Entry 1E14 (X-ray diffraction, 2.70 A resolution); this record covers chains L and M of the 3 polymer chains in the assembly.

# Chain L
Protein: Reaction center protein L chain
From: Rhodobacter sphaeroides
Reference sequence: P0C0Y8 (RCEL_RHOSH); residues 1-281 here correspond to UniProt positions 2-282 (UniProt number = residue number + 1)
Sequence (281 residues; each row starts with the number of its first residue):
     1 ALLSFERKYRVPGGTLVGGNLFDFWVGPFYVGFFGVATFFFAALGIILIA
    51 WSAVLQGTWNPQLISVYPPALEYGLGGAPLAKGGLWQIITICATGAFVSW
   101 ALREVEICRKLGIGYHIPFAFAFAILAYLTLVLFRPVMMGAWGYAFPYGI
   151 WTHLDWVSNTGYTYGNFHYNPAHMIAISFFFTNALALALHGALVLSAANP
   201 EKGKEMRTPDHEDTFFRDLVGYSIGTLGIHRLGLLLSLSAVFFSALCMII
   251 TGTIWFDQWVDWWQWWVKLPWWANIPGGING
Bound ions: bacteriochlorophyll a Mg site 1 near His-153 (its only coordinating residue here); bacteriochlorophyll a Mg site 2 near His-173 (its only coordinating residue here); Fe ion: His-190, His-230 (shared with His-219(M), Glu-234(M), His-266(M) of chain M)
Ligand contacts:
  - bacteriochlorophyll a (BCL), molecule 1: Ile-46, Ile-49, Tyr-128, Leu-131, Phe-146, Ile-150, Trp-151, His-153, Leu-154, Trp-156, Val-157
  - bacteriochlorophyll a (BCL), molecule 2: Phe-97, Phe-121, Ala-124, Ile-125, Ala-127, Tyr-128, Leu-131, Trp-156, Val-157, Ser-158, Thr-160, Gly-161, Tyr-162, Asn-166, Phe-167, His-168, His-173, Ala-176, Ile-177, Phe-180, Phe-181, Val-241, Ser-244, Ala-245, Cys-247, Met-248
  - bacteriochlorophyll a (BCL), molecule 3: Val-157, Tyr-162, His-168, Phe-181
  - bacteriochlorophyll a (BCL), molecule 4: His-168, Met-174, Ile-177, Ser-178, Phe-181, Thr-182, Leu-185
  - bacteriopheophytin a (BPH), molecule 1: Phe-41, Ala-42, Gly-45, Ile-49, Ile-89, Cys-92, Ala-93, Ala-96, Phe-97, Trp-100, Glu-104, Ile-117, Ala-120, Phe-121, Ala-124, Tyr-128, Phe-146, Tyr-148, Gly-149, Ile-150, His-153, Phe-180, Ser-237, Leu-238, Val-241
  - bacteriopheophytin a (BPH), molecule 2: Phe-181, Ala-184, Leu-185, Ala-188, Leu-189, Phe-216, Leu-219, Val-220
  - ubiquinone-10 (U10), molecule 1: Val-26, Phe-29, Tyr-30, Val-31, Gly-35, Thr-38, Phe-39, Trp-100, Arg-103
  - ubiquinone-10 (U10), molecule 2: Met-174, Ile-175, Ser-178, Phe-179, Thr-182, Leu-185, Ala-186, Leu-189, His-190, Leu-193, Val-194, Pro-209, Glu-212, Asp-213, Phe-216, Tyr-222, Ser-223, Ile-224, Gly-225, Thr-226, Ile-229, Leu-232, Leu-236, Trp-263

# Chain M
Protein: Reaction center protein M chain
From: Rhodobacter sphaeroides
Reference sequence: P0C0Y9 (RCEM_RHOSH); residues 1-307 here correspond to UniProt positions 2-308 (UniProt number = residue number + 1)
Sequence (307 residues; numbered 1 to 307; the number before each row is that of its first residue):
     1 AEYQNIFSQVQVRGPADLGMTEDVNLANRSGVGPFSTLLGWFGNAQLGPI
    51 YLGSLGVLSLFSGLMWFFTIGIWFWYQAGWNPAVFLRDLFFFSLEPPAPE
   101 YGLSFAAPLKEGGLWLIASFFMFVAVWSWWGRTYLRAQALGMGKHTAWAF
   151 LSAIWLWMVLGFIRPILMGSWSEAVPYGIFSHLDWTNNFSLVHGNLRYNP
   201 FHDLSIAFLYGSALLFAMHGATILAVSRFGGERELEQIADRGTAAERAAL
   251 FWRWTMGFNATMEGIHRWAIWMAVLVTLTGGIGILLSGTVVDNWYVWGQN
   301 HGMAPLN
Unresolved in the structure: 304-307
Sequence notes: conflict Arg-197 (Phe198 in P0C0Y9), Asp-203 (Gly204 in P0C0Y9)
Bound ions: bacteriochlorophyll a Mg site 1 near His-182 (its only coordinating residue here); bacteriochlorophyll a Mg site 2 near His-202 (its only coordinating residue here); Fe ion: His-219, Glu-234, His-266 (shared with His-190(L), His-230(L) of chain L)
Ligand contacts:
  - bacteriochlorophyll a (BCL), molecule 1: Trp-66, Met-122, Val-126, Phe-150, Ala-153, Ile-154, Leu-156, Trp-157, Leu-160, Trp-185, Thr-186, Asn-187, Phe-189, Ser-190, Leu-196, Arg-197, His-202, Ser-205, Ile-206, Leu-209, Tyr-210, Val-276, Thr-277, Gly-280, Gly-281, Gly-283, Ile-284
  - bacteriochlorophyll a (BCL), molecule 2: Phe-67, Leu-89, Met-122, Trp-157, Leu-160, Val-175, Ile-179, His-182, Leu-183, Trp-185, Thr-186
  - bacteriochlorophyll a (BCL), molecule 3: Thr-186, Leu-209, Tyr-210
  - bacteriochlorophyll a (BCL), molecule 4: Arg-197, Asp-203, Ile-206, Ala-207, Tyr-210, Gly-211, Leu-214
  - bacteriopheophytin a (BPH), molecule 1: Ser-59, Leu-60, Gly-63, Leu-64, Trp-66, Phe-67, Ala-125, Val-126, Trp-129, Thr-133, Thr-146, Ala-149, Phe-150, Ala-153, Ala-273, Val-274, Thr-277
  - bacteriopheophytin a (BPH), molecule 2: Tyr-210, Ala-213, Leu-214, Ala-217, Met-218, Trp-252, Thr-255, Met-256
  - speroidenone (SPN): Trp-66, Phe-67, Phe-68, Ile-70, Gly-71, Phe-74, Trp-75, Phe-85, Leu-89, Phe-105, Trp-115, Leu-116, Ser-119, Phe-120, Met-122, Phe-123, Trp-157, Met-158, Leu-160, Gly-161, Phe-162, Trp-171, Val-175, Tyr-177, Gly-178, Ile-179, His-182
  - ubiquinone-10 (U10): Leu-214, Leu-215, Met-218, His-219, Thr-222, Ile-223, Ala-245, Ala-248, Ala-249, Trp-252, Met-256, Phe-258, Asn-259, Ala-260, Thr-261, Met-262, Ile-265, Trp-268, Met-272

# How chain L and chain M interact
Residue-residue contacts (212):
  Ala-1(L) / Arg-253(M)  hydrogen bond (backbone-side chain)
  Leu-2(L) / Arg-253(M)
  Leu-3(L) / Leu-250(M)  hydrophobic
  Leu-3(L) / Arg-253(M)
  Leu-3(L) / Asn-259(M)
  Phe-5(L) / Arg-241(M)
  Phe-5(L) / Glu-246(M)
  Glu-6(L) / Leu-250(M)
  Glu-6(L) / Arg-253(M)  salt bridge
  Glu-6(L) / Trp-254(M)  hydrogen bond
  Lys-8(L) / Glu-246(M)  salt bridge
  Tyr-9(L) / Thr-243(M)  hydrogen bond
  Tyr-9(L) / Glu-246(M)  hydrogen bond
  Tyr-9(L) / Leu-250(M)  hydrophobic
  Tyr-9(L) / Trp-254(M)
  Arg-10(L) / Trp-254(M)
  Trp-25(L) / Trp-254(M)
  Pro-28(L) / Arg-253(M)
  Pro-28(L) / Trp-254(M)
  Pro-28(L) / Gly-257(M)
  Phe-29(L) / Trp-254(M)
  Phe-29(L) / Met-256(M)
  Phe-29(L) / Gly-257(M)
  Tyr-30(L) / Trp-254(M)  hydrogen bond (backbone-backbone)
  Trp-100(L) / Thr-255(M)
  Arg-103(L) / Trp-254(M)  hydrogen bond (side chain-backbone)
  Arg-103(L) / Thr-255(M)  hydrogen bond (side chain-backbone)
  Glu-104(L) / Phe-251(M)
  Glu-104(L) / Thr-255(M)
  Ile-107(L) / Phe-251(M)  hydrophobic
  Ile-107(L) / Trp-254(M)
  Ile-107(L) / Thr-255(M)
  Cys-108(L) / Phe-251(M)  hydrophobic
  Lys-110(L) / Trp-254(M)
  Leu-111(L) / Arg-247(M)  hydrogen bond (backbone-side chain)
  Leu-111(L) / Leu-250(M)
  Leu-111(L) / Phe-251(M)  hydrophobic
  Leu-111(L) / Trp-254(M)  hydrophobic
  Gly-112(L) / Arg-228(M)  hydrogen bond (backbone-side chain)
  Gly-112(L) / Phe-229(M)
  Ile-113(L) / Ala-225(M)
  Ile-113(L) / Val-226(M)  hydrophobic
  Ile-113(L) / Arg-228(M)
  Ile-113(L) / Phe-229(M)  hydrophobic
  Gly-114(L) / Ala-225(M)  hydrogen bond (backbone-backbone)
  Gly-114(L) / Arg-228(M)
  Tyr-115(L) / Glu-2(M)
  His-116(L) / Gln-4(M)  hydrogen bond (side chain-backbone)
  His-116(L) / Ala-221(M)
  His-116(L) / Leu-224(M)
  His-116(L) / Ala-225(M)
  Ile-117(L) / Ala-221(M)  hydrophobic
  Ile-117(L) / Thr-222(M)
  Ile-117(L) / Phe-251(M)  hydrophobic
  Ile-117(L) / Trp-252(M)  hydrophobic
  Trp-151(L) / Arg-197(M)
  Trp-151(L) / Tyr-198(M)  hydrophobic
  Trp-151(L) / Asp-203(M)
  Leu-154(L) / Arg-197(M)
  Ser-158(L) / Arg-197(M)
  Tyr-162(L) / Asn-187(M)  hydrogen bond
  Tyr-162(L) / Leu-191(M)
  Asn-166(L) / Leu-183(M)
  Asn-166(L) / Asn-187(M)
  His-168(L) / Leu-183(M)  hydrogen bond (side chain-backbone)
  His-168(L) / Thr-186(M)
  His-168(L) / Asn-187(M)
  Tyr-169(L) / Phe-180(M)
  Tyr-169(L) / Asp-184(M)  hydrogen bond
  Met-174(L) / Phe-180(M)  hydrophobic
  Met-174(L) / Leu-183(M)  hydrophobic
  Phe-180(L) / Ala-213(M)  hydrophobic
  Asn-183(L) / Ser-212(M)  hydrogen bond (side chain-backbone)
  Asn-183(L) / Ala-213(M)
  Asn-183(L) / Phe-216(M)
  Ala-184(L) / Ala-273(M)
  Ala-186(L) / Phe-216(M)
  Leu-187(L) / Ser-212(M)
  Leu-187(L) / Phe-216(M)  hydrophobic
  Leu-187(L) / Ala-269(M)
  Leu-187(L) / Ala-273(M)  hydrophobic
  Ala-188(L) / Ala-273(M)
  His-190(L) / His-219(M)
  His-190(L) / Glu-234(M)  salt bridge
  His-190(L) / His-266(M)  hydrogen bond
  Gly-191(L) / His-266(M)
  Ala-192(L) / His-145(M)
  Ala-192(L) / Thr-146(M)
  Val-194(L) / Glu-234(M)
  Val-194(L) / Leu-235(M)
  Val-194(L) / His-266(M)
  Leu-195(L) / His-145(M)
  Leu-195(L) / His-266(M)
  Leu-195(L) / Arg-267(M)
  Leu-195(L) / Ile-270(M)  hydrophobic
  Ser-196(L) / Met-142(M)
  Ser-196(L) / Gly-143(M)  hydrogen bond (backbone-backbone)
  Ser-196(L) / His-145(M)
  Ala-197(L) / Met-142(M)  hydrophobic
  Ala-197(L) / Leu-235(M)  hydrophobic
  Ala-198(L) / Leu-235(M)  hydrophobic
  Asn-199(L) / Gly-143(M)  hydrogen bond (backbone-backbone)
  Asn-199(L) / His-145(M)
  Asn-199(L) / Glu-263(M)  hydrogen bond
  Asn-199(L) / Arg-267(M)
  Pro-200(L) / Gly-141(M)
  Pro-200(L) / Met-142(M)
  Pro-200(L) / Gly-143(M)
  Glu-201(L) / Gln-138(M)
  Glu-201(L) / Gly-141(M)  hydrogen bond (backbone-backbone)
  Glu-201(L) / Met-142(M)
  Glu-201(L) / Lys-144(M)  salt bridge
  Lys-204(L) / Gly-141(M)
  Met-206(L) / Ala-239(M)  hydrophobic
  Arg-207(L) / Glu-22(M)  salt bridge
  Arg-207(L) / Leu-140(M)  hydrogen bond (side chain-backbone)
  Arg-207(L) / Gly-141(M)  hydrogen bond (side chain-backbone)
  Arg-207(L) / Met-142(M)
  Arg-207(L) / Leu-235(M)
  Thr-208(L) / Leu-235(M)
  Pro-209(L) / Leu-235(M)
  Asp-210(L) / Met-20(M)
  His-211(L) / Met-20(M)
  His-211(L) / Glu-22(M)  salt bridge
  His-211(L) / Met-142(M)
  Glu-212(L) / Leu-235(M)
  Asp-213(L) / Asn-44(M)
  Thr-214(L) / Gly-19(M)
  Thr-214(L) / Met-20(M)  hydrogen bond (side chain-backbone)
  Thr-214(L) / Arg-29(M)
  Phe-215(L) / Thr-133(M)
  Phe-215(L) / Arg-136(M)
  Phe-215(L) / Ala-137(M)
  Phe-215(L) / Leu-140(M)  hydrophobic
  Phe-215(L) / Met-142(M)  hydrophobic
  Phe-215(L) / Thr-146(M)
  Arg-217(L) / Gln-46(M)
  Arg-217(L) / Gly-48(M)
  Arg-217(L) / Pro-49(M)
  Arg-217(L) / Ile-50(M)
  Asp-218(L) / Arg-29(M)  salt bridge
  Asp-218(L) / Ile-50(M)
  Asp-218(L) / Tyr-51(M)  hydrogen bond (backbone-backbone)
  Asp-218(L) / Arg-132(M)  hydrogen bond (backbone-side chain)
  Leu-219(L) / Trp-129(M)
  Leu-219(L) / Arg-132(M)  hydrogen bond (backbone-side chain)
  Leu-219(L) / Thr-133(M)
  Val-220(L) / Ile-50(M)
  Gly-221(L) / Leu-47(M)
  Gly-221(L) / Gly-48(M)  hydrogen bond (backbone-backbone)
  Gly-221(L) / Pro-49(M)
  Gly-221(L) / Ile-50(M)
  Tyr-222(L) / Leu-39(M)  hydrophobic
  Tyr-222(L) / Asn-44(M)  hydrogen bond (side chain-backbone)
  Tyr-222(L) / Gln-46(M)
  Tyr-222(L) / Leu-47(M)  hydrophobic
  Ser-223(L) / Asn-44(M)  hydrogen bond (backbone-side chain)
  Ile-224(L) / Gly-43(M)
  Ile-224(L) / Asn-44(M)  hydrogen bond (backbone-backbone)
  Gly-225(L) / Asn-44(M)
  Thr-226(L) / Glu-232(M)
  Leu-227(L) / Asn-5(M)
  Leu-227(L) / Leu-224(M)  hydrophobic
  Leu-227(L) / Glu-232(M)
  Gly-228(L) / Phe-42(M)
  Ile-229(L) / Phe-216(M)
  His-230(L) / His-219(M)  hydrogen bond
  His-230(L) / Gly-220(M)
  His-230(L) / Ile-223(M)
  His-230(L) / Glu-234(M)  salt bridge
  Arg-231(L) / Tyr-3(M)
  Arg-231(L) / Asn-5(M)  hydrogen bond (side chain-backbone)
  Arg-231(L) / Ile-6(M)  hydrogen bond (side chain-backbone)
  Arg-231(L) / Phe-7(M)
  Arg-231(L) / Ser-8(M)  hydrogen bond
  Arg-231(L) / Trp-41(M)
  Arg-231(L) / Phe-42(M)  hydrogen bond (side chain-backbone)
  Leu-232(L) / Phe-42(M)
  Gly-233(L) / Phe-216(M)
  Leu-234(L) / Ala-217(M)
  Leu-234(L) / Leu-224(M)  hydrophobic
  Leu-235(L) / Phe-42(M)  hydrophobic
  Ser-237(L) / Ala-213(M)  hydrogen bond (side chain-backbone)
  Ser-237(L) / Phe-216(M)
  Ser-237(L) / Ala-217(M)
  Trp-263(L) / Phe-90(M)  hydrophobic
  Trp-263(L) / Phe-180(M)  hydrophobic
  Trp-266(L) / Leu-86(M)  hydrogen bond (side chain-backbone)
  Trp-266(L) / Arg-87(M)  hydrogen bond (side chain-backbone)
  Val-267(L) / Arg-87(M)
  Val-267(L) / Asp-88(M)
  Trp-272(L) / Ala-83(M)
  Trp-272(L) / Leu-86(M)  hydrophobic
  Trp-272(L) / Arg-87(M)  hydrogen bond (backbone-side chain)
  Ala-273(L) / Arg-87(M)  hydrogen bond (backbone-side chain)
  Ile-275(L) / Asn-81(M)
  Ile-275(L) / Ala-83(M)  hydrophobic
  Ile-275(L) / Val-84(M)  hydrophobic
  Ile-275(L) / Arg-87(M)  hydrogen bond (backbone-side chain)
  Pro-276(L) / Val-84(M)
  Gly-277(L) / Arg-87(M)  hydrogen bond (backbone-side chain)
  Gly-278(L) / Gln-77(M)
  Gly-278(L) / Val-84(M)
  Gly-278(L) / Asp-88(M)
  Ile-279(L) / Gln-77(M)
  Ile-279(L) / Asp-88(M)  hydrogen bond (backbone-side chain)
  Ile-279(L) / Phe-91(M)  hydrophobic
  Ile-279(L) / Phe-92(M)  hydrophobic
  Asn-280(L) / Arg-87(M)
  Asn-280(L) / Asp-88(M)  hydrogen bond
  Asn-280(L) / Phe-91(M)
  Gly-281(L) / Arg-87(M)
Other interface residues (no listed pair), chain L (100 interface residues in all): Ala-120, Asp-155, Val-157, Phe-181, Leu-189, Leu-193, Trp-271
Other interface residues (no listed pair), chain M (98 interface residues in all): Asp-17, Val-24, Ala-78, Ala-149, Leu-209, Ile-238, Met-272

# In short
Chain L and chain M form an interface of 100 and 98 residues respectively; the contacts include 44 hydrogen
bonds and 8 salt bridges. Polar pairs include Glu-6(L)/Arg-253(M), Lys-8(L)/Glu-246(M) and
His-190(L)/Glu-234(M).
Here chain L is Reaction center protein L chain and chain M is Reaction center protein M chain, both from
Rhodobacter sphaeroides. Entry 1E14 (Photosynthetic reaction center mutant with phe M197 replaced with arg
(chain M, FM197R) and gly M203 ...) was determined by X-ray diffraction.
